Entry 1BT6 (X-ray diffraction, 2.40 A resolution); this record covers chains A and B of the 4 polymer chains in the assembly.

== Chain A (and B) ==
Protein: S100A10
From: Homo sapiens
Notes: chain B of this document is another copy of the same molecule, construct and numbering; everything in this record applies to it too
Reference sequence: P60903 (S10AA_HUMAN); residues 1-96 here = UniProt positions 1-96
Sequence (96 residues; each row starts with the number of its first residue):
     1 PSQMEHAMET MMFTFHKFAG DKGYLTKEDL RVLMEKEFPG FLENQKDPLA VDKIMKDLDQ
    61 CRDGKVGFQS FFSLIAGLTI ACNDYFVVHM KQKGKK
Not modelled in the structure: 92-96

== How chain A and chain B interact ==
Residue-residue contacts (47; chain A residue first):
  S2(A) - E37(B)  hydrogen bond (side chain-backbone)
  Q3(A) - T10(B)
  Q3(A) - E37(B)
  M4(A) - M11(B)  hydrophobic
  M4(A) - T14(B)  hydrogen bond
  M4(A) - E37(B)  hydrogen bond (backbone-side chain)
  E5(A) - E37(B)
  A7(A) - A7(B)
  A7(A) - T10(B)
  M8(A) - F38(B)  hydrophobic
  M8(A) - T79(B)
  T10(A) - Q3(B)
  M11(A) - M4(B)  hydrophobic
  M11(A) - M11(B)  hydrophobic
  M12(A) - C82(B)  hydrophobic
  M12(A) - N83(B)
  F13(A) - F86(B)  hydrophobic
  T14(A) - M4(B)
  H16(A) - N83(B)  hydrogen bond
  H16(A) - F86(B)
  H16(A) - V87(B)
  E37(A) - S2(B)  hydrogen bond
  E37(A) - Q3(B)  hydrogen bond (side chain-backbone)
  E37(A) - M4(B)  hydrogen bond (side chain-backbone)
  F38(A) - S2(B)
  F38(A) - M4(B)  hydrophobic
  F38(A) - M8(B)  hydrophobic
  F68(A) - T79(B)
  F68(A) - N83(B)
  F71(A) - M4(B)  hydrophobic
  F72(A) - F72(B)  hydrophobic
  F72(A) - A76(B)  hydrophobic
  F72(A) - T79(B)
  I75(A) - M4(B)  hydrophobic
  A76(A) - F72(B)  hydrophobic
  L78(A) - M8(B)  hydrophobic
  T79(A) - M8(B)
  T79(A) - F68(B)
  T79(A) - F72(B)
  I80(A) - F68(B)  hydrophobic
  I80(A) - Q69(B)
  N83(A) - M12(B)
  N83(A) - H16(B)  hydrogen bond
  N83(A) - F68(B)
  F86(A) - M12(B)  hydrophobic
  F86(A) - H16(B)
  V87(A) - H16(B)
Interface residues without a listed pair, chain A (28 interface residues in all): K36, Q69, C82
Interface residues without a listed pair, chain B (28 interface residues in all): E5, F13, K17, K36, I75, L78, I80

== In short ==
Chain A and chain B each contribute 28 residues to their interface, with 8 hydrogen bonds. Among the polar
pairs are S2(A)-E37(B), M4(A)-T14(B) and M4(A)-E37(B).
Chain A and chain B are both S100A10 (Homo sapiens); the structure, P11 (S100A10), ligand of annexin II in
complex with annexin II N-terminus, was determined by X-ray diffraction (same publication as 1A4P).
